PDB entry 8QYV | electron microscopy, 3.50 A resolution | chains J and P of the 19 polymer chains in the assembly

Chain J:
Molecule: 118-nt DNA strand
Sequence (118 nucleotides; row label = number of the first residue in the row; numbers below 1 keep their minus sign (DG-42 is residue -42)):
   -42 GACTAGGGAG TAATCCCCTT GGCGGTTAAA ACGCGGGGGA CAGCGCGTAC GTGCGTTTAA
    18 GCGGTGCTAG AGCTGTCTAC GACCAATTGA GCGGCCTCGG CACCGGGATT CTCCAGGG

Chain P:
Name: SWR1-complex protein 5
Source organism: Saccharomyces cerevisiae S288C
Reference sequence: P38326 (SWC5_YEAST); residues 1-303 here = UniProt positions 1-303
Chain sequence (303 residues; row label = number of the first residue in the row):
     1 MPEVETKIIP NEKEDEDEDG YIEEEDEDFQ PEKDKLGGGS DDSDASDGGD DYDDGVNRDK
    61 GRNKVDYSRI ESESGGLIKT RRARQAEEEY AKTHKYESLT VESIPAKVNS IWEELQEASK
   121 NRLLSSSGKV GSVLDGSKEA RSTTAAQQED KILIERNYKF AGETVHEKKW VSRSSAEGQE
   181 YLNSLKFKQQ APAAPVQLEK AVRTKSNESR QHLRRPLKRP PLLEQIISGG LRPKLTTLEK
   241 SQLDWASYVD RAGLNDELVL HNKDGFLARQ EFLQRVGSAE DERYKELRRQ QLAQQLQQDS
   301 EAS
Disordered / not traced: 1-195
UniProt features mapped onto this chain:
  - modified residue: Ser209 (Phosphoserine)

Chain J / chain P interface:
Pairs across the interface (4; chain J residue first):
  DA-41(J) with Glu199(P), base contact; Arg203(P), phosphate contact
  DC-40(J) with Arg203(P), sugar contact
  DT-39(J) with Val202(P), phosphate contact
Other interface residues (no listed pair), chain J (4 interface residues in all): DG-42
Other interface residues (no listed pair), chain P (4 interface residues in all): Val196

Overview:
Chain J and chain P each contribute 4 residues to their interface.
Chain J is a 118-nt DNA strand and chain P is SWR1-complex protein 5 (Saccharomyces cerevisiae S288C); the
structure, SWR1-hexasome complex, was determined by electron microscopy (same publication as 8QZ0 and 9FBW).
